1FH8 - chain A; structure by X-ray diffraction, 1.95 A resolution.

Chain A:
Protein: Beta-1,4-xylanase
Organism: Cellulomonas fimi
Notes: EC 3.2.1.91; fragment: catalytic domain
Chain sequence (312 residues; numbered 1 to 312; the number before each row is that of its first residue):
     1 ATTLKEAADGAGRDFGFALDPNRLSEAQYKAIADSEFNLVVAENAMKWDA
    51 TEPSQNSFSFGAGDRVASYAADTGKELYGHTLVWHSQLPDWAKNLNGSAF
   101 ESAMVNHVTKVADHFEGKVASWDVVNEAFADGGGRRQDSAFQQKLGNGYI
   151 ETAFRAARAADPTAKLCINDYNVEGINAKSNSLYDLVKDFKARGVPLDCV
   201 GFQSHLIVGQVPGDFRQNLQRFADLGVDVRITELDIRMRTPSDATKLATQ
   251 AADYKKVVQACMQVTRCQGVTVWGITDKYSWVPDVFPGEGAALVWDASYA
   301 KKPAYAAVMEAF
Disulfides: C167-C199, C261-C267
Ligand contacts: piperidine-3,4-diol / beta-D-xylopyranose: E43, N44, K47, H80, W84, Q87, N126, E127, Q203, H205, E233, W273, W281

Summary:
Bound to chain A: piperidine-3,4-diol / beta-D-xylopyranose.
Chain A is Beta-1,4-xylanase (Cellulomonas fimi); the structure, Crystal structure of the xylanase cex with
xylobiose-derived isofagomine inhibitor, was determined by X-ray diffraction, deposited together with 1FH7,
1FH9 and 1FHD.
